Entry 2RJS (X-ray diffraction, 2.40 A resolution); this record covers chains A and B.

Chain A (and B):
Protein: Tyrosine aminomutase
From: Streptomyces globisporus
Notes: EC 5.4.3.6; fragment: tyrosine aminomutase; chain B of this document is another copy of the same molecule, construct and numbering; everything in this record applies to it too
Reference sequence: Q8GMG0 (Q8GMG0_STRGL); numbering as in UniProt; present here: 1-152, 155-539
Amino-acid sequence (537 residues; numbered 1 to 539; 2 numbers in that range are skipped by the numbering (no residue carries them; nothing is unmodelled there); the number before each row is that of its first residue):
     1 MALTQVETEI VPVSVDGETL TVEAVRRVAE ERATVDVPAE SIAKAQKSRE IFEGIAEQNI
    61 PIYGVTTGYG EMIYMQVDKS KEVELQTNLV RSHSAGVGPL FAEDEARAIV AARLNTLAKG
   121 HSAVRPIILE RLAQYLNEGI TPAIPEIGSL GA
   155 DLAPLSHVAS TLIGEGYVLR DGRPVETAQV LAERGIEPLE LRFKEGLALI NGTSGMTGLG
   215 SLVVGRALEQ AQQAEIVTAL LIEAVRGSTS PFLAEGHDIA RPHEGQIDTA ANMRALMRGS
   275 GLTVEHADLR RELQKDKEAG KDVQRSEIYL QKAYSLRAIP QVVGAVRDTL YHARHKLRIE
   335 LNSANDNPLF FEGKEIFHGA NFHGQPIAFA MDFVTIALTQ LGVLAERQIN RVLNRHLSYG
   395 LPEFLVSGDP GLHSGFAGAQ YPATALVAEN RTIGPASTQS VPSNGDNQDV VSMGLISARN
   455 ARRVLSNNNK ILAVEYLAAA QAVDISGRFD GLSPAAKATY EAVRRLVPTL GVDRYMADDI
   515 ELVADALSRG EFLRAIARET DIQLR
Disordered / not traced: 1-11 (chain B: 1-10)
Modified / non-standard residues: Ala152 ({2-[(1S)-1-aminoethyl]-4-methylidene-5-oxo-4,5-dihydro-1H-imidazol-1-yl}acetic acid; MDO)
Curated features (UniProtKB/Swiss-Prot):
  - active site: Tyr63 (Proton donor/acceptor)
  - binding site (substrate): His93, Asn205, Arg311
  - cross-link: Ala152 (5-imidazolinone (Ala-Gly))
  - mutagenesis: Tyr63 (Y63F: Complete loss of activity. It does not affect the over-all structure of the enzyme), Glu71 (E71A: Despite a decrease in activity, it shows lyase activity over time and still produced some amount of beta-tyrosine), His93 (H93F: Complete loss of activity), Tyr303 (Y303A: Despite a decrease in activity, it shows lyase activity over time and still produced some amount of beta-tyrosine), Tyr415 (Y415V: Complete loss of activity)
Covalently attached groups: covalent link Ala152-Asp155; (3R)-3-amino-2,2-difluoro-3-(4-methoxyphenyl)propanoic acid (296) linked to Ala152
Ligand contacts:
  - 296 ((3R)-3-amino-2,2-difluoro-3-(4-methoxyphenyl)propanoic acid), molecule 1: Tyr63, Tyr69, Gly70, Leu89, His93, Leu156, Leu201, Asn205, Asn341, Phe356, Ser408, Ala411, Tyr415, Asn438, Asn441, Gln442
  - 296, molecule 2: Gln305, Tyr308, Arg311

Interface between chain A and chain B:
Pairs across the interface - 239 pairs, chain A then chain B:
  Gln58(A) - Gln288(B)
  Asn59(A) - Gln288(B)
  Asn59(A) - Lys291(B)  hydrogen bond (backbone-side chain)
  Ile60(A) - Gln288(B)  hydrogen bond (backbone-side chain)
  Pro61(A) - Arg284(B)
  Pro61(A) - Leu287(B)  hydrophobic
  Pro61(A) - Gln288(B)
  Pro61(A) - Leu304(B)
  Ile62(A) - Leu304(B)
  Tyr63(A) - Leu304(B)
  Tyr63(A) - Gln305(B)
  Glu71(A) - Tyr303(B)  hydrogen bond
  Ile73(A) - Tyr303(B)  hydrophobic
  Ile73(A) - Leu304(B)  hydrophobic
  Ile73(A) - Gln305(B)
  Tyr74(A) - Gln298(B)
  Tyr74(A) - Arg299(B)
  Tyr74(A) - Ser300(B)  hydrogen bond (backbone-backbone)
  Tyr74(A) - Ile302(B)
  Tyr74(A) - Tyr303(B)
  Met75(A) - Val297(B)  hydrophobic
  Met75(A) - Gln298(B)
  Met75(A) - Arg299(B)
  Gln76(A) - Leu287(B)
  Gln76(A) - Lys291(B)
  Gln76(A) - Asp296(B)
  Gln76(A) - Val297(B)
  Gln76(A) - Gln298(B)  hydrogen bond (backbone-backbone)
  Gln76(A) - Ser300(B)
  Val77(A) - Asp296(B)
  Asp78(A) - Asp296(B)  hydrogen bond (backbone-backbone)
  Ser80(A) - Asp296(B)  hydrogen bond
  Lys119(A) - Ile253(B)
  Lys119(A) - Ala254(B)
  Ala152(A) - Tyr308(B)
  Thr207(A) - Arg255(B)
  Ser244(A) - Phe351(B)
  Ser244(A) - His352(B)  hydrogen bond (side chain-backbone)
  Pro245(A) - Phe351(B)
  Pro245(A) - His352(B)
  Leu247(A) - Phe351(B)
  Glu249(A) - Phe345(B)
  Glu249(A) - Lys348(B)  salt bridge
  Gly250(A) - Phe351(B)
  Gly250(A) - Asn355(B)  hydrogen bond (backbone-side chain)
  Ile253(A) - Lys119(B)
  Ile253(A) - Phe345(B)  hydrophobic
  Ala254(A) - Lys119(B)
  Ala254(A) - Ser337(B)
  Ala254(A) - Ala338(B)  hydrogen bond (backbone-backbone)
  Ala254(A) - Leu343(B)  hydrophobic
  Ala254(A) - Phe345(B)  hydrophobic
  Ala254(A) - Asn355(B)
  Arg255(A) - Thr207(B)
  Arg255(A) - Glu334(B)  salt bridge
  Arg255(A) - Ser337(B)
  Arg255(A) - Asn355(B)
  Arg255(A) - His357(B)  hydrogen bond (side chain-backbone)
  Arg255(A) - Pro360(B)
  Pro256(A) - Ile333(B)
  His257(A) - Lys330(B)  hydrogen bond
  His257(A) - Ile333(B)
  His257(A) - Glu334(B)  salt bridge
  His257(A) - Pro360(B)
  Gln260(A) - Asn355(B)  hydrogen bond
  His280(A) - Glu349(B)
  His280(A) - Ile350(B)
  His280(A) - His352(B)  hydrogen bond
  Ala281(A) - Glu349(B)
  Arg284(A) - Ile60(B)
  Arg284(A) - Pro61(B)
  Arg284(A) - Glu349(B)  salt bridge
  Leu287(A) - Pro61(B)  hydrophobic
  Leu287(A) - Gln76(B)
  Gln288(A) - Asn59(B)
  Gln288(A) - Ile60(B)
  Gln288(A) - Pro61(B)
  Lys291(A) - Asn59(B)  hydrogen bond (side chain-backbone)
  Lys291(A) - Gln76(B)
  Asp296(A) - Gln76(B)
  Asp296(A) - Val77(B)
  Asp296(A) - Asp78(B)  hydrogen bond (backbone-backbone)
  Asp296(A) - Ser80(B)
  Asp296(A) - Lys81(B)
  Val297(A) - Met75(B)  hydrophobic
  Val297(A) - Gln76(B)
  Gln298(A) - Tyr74(B)
  Gln298(A) - Met75(B)
  Gln298(A) - Gln76(B)  hydrogen bond (backbone-backbone)
  Arg299(A) - Tyr74(B)
  Arg299(A) - Met75(B)
  Ser300(A) - Tyr74(B)  hydrogen bond (backbone-backbone)
  Ser300(A) - Gln76(B)
  Ile302(A) - Tyr74(B)
  Tyr303(A) - Glu71(B)  hydrogen bond
  Tyr303(A) - Ile73(B)  hydrophobic
  Tyr303(A) - Tyr74(B)
  Leu304(A) - Pro61(B)
  Leu304(A) - Tyr63(B)
  Leu304(A) - Ile73(B)  hydrophobic
  Leu304(A) - His352(B)
  Gln305(A) - Tyr63(B)
  Gln305(A) - Ile73(B)
  Gln305(A) - Asn341(B)
  Gln305(A) - His352(B)
  Gln305(A) - Gly353(B)
  Ala307(A) - Asn441(B)
  Ala307(A) - Asp443(B)
  Tyr308(A) - Ala152(B)
  Tyr308(A) - Phe356(B)  hydrophobic
  Tyr308(A) - Asn441(B)  hydrogen bond (backbone-backbone)
  Tyr308(A) - Gln442(B)  hydrogen bond
  Tyr308(A) - Asp443(B)
  Tyr308(A) - Val444(B)
  Ser309(A) - Asp443(B)  hydrogen bond
  Arg311(A) - Asn341(B)
  Arg311(A) - Gly353(B)  hydrogen bond (side chain-backbone)
  Arg311(A) - Phe356(B)
  Ala312(A) - Ala354(B)  hydrophobic
  Ala312(A) - His357(B)
  Gln315(A) - Ala354(B)  hydrogen bond (side chain-backbone)
  Gln315(A) - Asn355(B)  hydrogen bond
  Gln315(A) - His357(B)
  Val316(A) - His357(B)
  Val316(A) - Gln359(B)
  Ala319(A) - Gln359(B)
  Ala319(A) - Pro360(B)
  Ala319(A) - Phe363(B)  hydrophobic
  Val320(A) - Phe363(B)
  Asp322(A) - Lys330(B)  salt bridge
  Thr323(A) - Phe363(B)
  Thr323(A) - Phe367(B)
  His326(A) - His326(B)
  Lys330(A) - His257(B)
  Lys330(A) - Asp322(B)  salt bridge
  Ile333(A) - Pro256(B)
  Ile333(A) - His257(B)
  Glu334(A) - Arg255(B)  salt bridge
  Glu334(A) - His257(B)  salt bridge
  Ser337(A) - Ala254(B)
  Ser337(A) - Arg255(B)
  Ala338(A) - Ala254(B)  hydrogen bond (backbone-backbone)
  Asn341(A) - Gln305(B)  hydrogen bond
  Asn341(A) - Arg311(B)
  Leu343(A) - Ala254(B)  hydrophobic
  Phe345(A) - Glu249(B)
  Lys348(A) - Glu249(B)  salt bridge
  Glu349(A) - His280(B)
  Glu349(A) - Ala281(B)
  Glu349(A) - Arg284(B)  salt bridge
  Ile350(A) - His280(B)
  Phe351(A) - Ser244(B)
  Phe351(A) - Pro245(B)
  Phe351(A) - Leu247(B)
  Phe351(A) - Gly250(B)
  His352(A) - Ser244(B)  hydrogen bond (backbone-side chain)
  His352(A) - Pro245(B)
  His352(A) - His280(B)  hydrogen bond
  His352(A) - Leu304(B)
  His352(A) - Gln305(B)
  Gly353(A) - Gln305(B)
  Gly353(A) - Arg311(B)  hydrogen bond (backbone-side chain)
  Ala354(A) - Arg311(B)
  Ala354(A) - Ala312(B)  hydrophobic
  Ala354(A) - Gln315(B)  hydrogen bond (backbone-side chain)
  Asn355(A) - Gly250(B)  hydrogen bond (side chain-backbone)
  Asn355(A) - Ala254(B)
  Asn355(A) - Arg255(B)
  Asn355(A) - Gln260(B)  hydrogen bond
  Asn355(A) - Gln315(B)  hydrogen bond
  Phe356(A) - Tyr308(B)  hydrophobic
  Phe356(A) - Arg311(B)
  His357(A) - Arg255(B)  hydrogen bond (backbone-side chain)
  His357(A) - Ala312(B)
  His357(A) - Gln315(B)
  His357(A) - Val316(B)
  Gln359(A) - Gln315(B)
  Gln359(A) - Ala319(B)
  Gln359(A) - Gln374(B)
  Pro360(A) - Arg255(B)
  Pro360(A) - His257(B)
  Pro360(A) - Ala319(B)
  Phe363(A) - Ala319(B)  hydrophobic
  Phe363(A) - Val320(B)
  Phe363(A) - Thr323(B)
  Phe363(A) - Ile370(B)  hydrophobic
  Phe363(A) - Ala371(B)  hydrophobic
  Phe363(A) - Gln374(B)
  Phe367(A) - Thr323(B)
  Phe367(A) - Phe367(B)  hydrophobic
  Phe367(A) - Ile370(B)  hydrophobic
  Ile370(A) - Phe363(B)  hydrophobic
  Ile370(A) - Ile370(B)  hydrophobic
  Ile370(A) - Pro429(B)  hydrophobic
  Ile370(A) - Ser431(B)
  Ile370(A) - Thr432(B)
  Ala371(A) - Phe363(B)  hydrophobic
  Thr373(A) - Thr432(B)
  Gln374(A) - Gln359(B)  hydrogen bond
  Gln374(A) - Phe363(B)
  Gln374(A) - Ser431(B)  hydrogen bond (side chain-backbone)
  Gln374(A) - Val445(B)  hydrogen bond (side chain-backbone)
  Val377(A) - Thr432(B)
  Leu378(A) - Val444(B)  hydrophobic
  Arg381(A) - Pro436(B)
  Arg381(A) - Asp443(B)
  Arg381(A) - Val444(B)
  Arg385(A) - Asp440(B)  hydrogen bond (side chain-backbone)
  Arg385(A) - Asp443(B)  salt bridge
  Leu391(A) - Asp440(B)
  Arg425(A) - Thr432(B)  hydrogen bond (side chain-backbone)
  Arg425(A) - Gln433(B)
  Arg425(A) - Ser434(B)  hydrogen bond (side chain-backbone)
  Pro429(A) - Pro429(B)  hydrophobic
  Ser431(A) - Ile370(B)
  Ser431(A) - Gln374(B)
  Thr432(A) - Ile370(B)
  Thr432(A) - Thr373(B)
  Thr432(A) - Gln374(B)
  Thr432(A) - Arg425(B)  hydrogen bond (backbone-side chain)
  Gln433(A) - Arg425(B)
  Ser434(A) - Arg425(B)  hydrogen bond (backbone-side chain)
  Pro436(A) - Arg381(B)
  Asp440(A) - Arg385(B)  hydrogen bond (backbone-side chain)
  Asp440(A) - Leu391(B)
  Asn441(A) - Ala307(B)
  Asn441(A) - Tyr308(B)  hydrogen bond (backbone-backbone)
  Asn441(A) - Arg311(B)
  Gln442(A) - Tyr308(B)  hydrogen bond
  Asp443(A) - Ala307(B)
  Asp443(A) - Tyr308(B)  hydrogen bond (side chain-backbone)
  Asp443(A) - Ser309(B)  hydrogen bond
  Asp443(A) - Arg381(B)
  Asp443(A) - Arg385(B)  salt bridge
  Val444(A) - Tyr308(B)
  Val444(A) - Gln374(B)
  Val444(A) - Leu378(B)  hydrophobic
  Val444(A) - Arg381(B)
  Val445(A) - Gln374(B)  hydrogen bond (backbone-side chain)
Also at the interface, not in a pair above, chain A (109 interface residues in all): Thr67, Lys81, His121, His251, Glu258, Lys295, Lys306, Asn339, Gly358, Asp366
Also at the interface, not in a pair above, chain B (108 interface residues in all): Ile62, His121, His251, Glu258, Lys306, Asn339, Gly358, Asp366, Val377, Asn384, Gly439

Summary:
109 residues of chain A face 108 of chain B across their interface, with 49 hydrogen bonds and 12 salt
bridges. Polar pairs include Glu249(A)-Lys348(B), Arg255(A)-Glu334(B) and His257(A)-Glu334(B). Bound to chain
A: compound 296. Covalently linked compound 296: at Ala152(A).
Both chains are Tyrosine aminomutase (Streptomyces globisporus). Entry 2RJS (SgTAM bound to substrate mimic)
was determined by X-ray diffraction, deposited together with 2QVE and 2RJR.
